PDB entry 5BP4 | X-ray diffraction, 3.75 A resolution | chains A and B

[Chain A (and B)]
Molecule: Mycocerosic acid synthase
Source organism: Mycobacterium smegmatis
Notes: EC 2.3.1.111; chain B of this document is another copy of the same molecule, construct and numbering; everything in this record applies to it too
Reference sequence: A0R1E8 (A0R1E8_MYCS2); residue numbers follow UniProt; this construct covers 884-2020
Sequence (1140 residues; numbered 882 to 2021; the number before each row is that of its first residue):
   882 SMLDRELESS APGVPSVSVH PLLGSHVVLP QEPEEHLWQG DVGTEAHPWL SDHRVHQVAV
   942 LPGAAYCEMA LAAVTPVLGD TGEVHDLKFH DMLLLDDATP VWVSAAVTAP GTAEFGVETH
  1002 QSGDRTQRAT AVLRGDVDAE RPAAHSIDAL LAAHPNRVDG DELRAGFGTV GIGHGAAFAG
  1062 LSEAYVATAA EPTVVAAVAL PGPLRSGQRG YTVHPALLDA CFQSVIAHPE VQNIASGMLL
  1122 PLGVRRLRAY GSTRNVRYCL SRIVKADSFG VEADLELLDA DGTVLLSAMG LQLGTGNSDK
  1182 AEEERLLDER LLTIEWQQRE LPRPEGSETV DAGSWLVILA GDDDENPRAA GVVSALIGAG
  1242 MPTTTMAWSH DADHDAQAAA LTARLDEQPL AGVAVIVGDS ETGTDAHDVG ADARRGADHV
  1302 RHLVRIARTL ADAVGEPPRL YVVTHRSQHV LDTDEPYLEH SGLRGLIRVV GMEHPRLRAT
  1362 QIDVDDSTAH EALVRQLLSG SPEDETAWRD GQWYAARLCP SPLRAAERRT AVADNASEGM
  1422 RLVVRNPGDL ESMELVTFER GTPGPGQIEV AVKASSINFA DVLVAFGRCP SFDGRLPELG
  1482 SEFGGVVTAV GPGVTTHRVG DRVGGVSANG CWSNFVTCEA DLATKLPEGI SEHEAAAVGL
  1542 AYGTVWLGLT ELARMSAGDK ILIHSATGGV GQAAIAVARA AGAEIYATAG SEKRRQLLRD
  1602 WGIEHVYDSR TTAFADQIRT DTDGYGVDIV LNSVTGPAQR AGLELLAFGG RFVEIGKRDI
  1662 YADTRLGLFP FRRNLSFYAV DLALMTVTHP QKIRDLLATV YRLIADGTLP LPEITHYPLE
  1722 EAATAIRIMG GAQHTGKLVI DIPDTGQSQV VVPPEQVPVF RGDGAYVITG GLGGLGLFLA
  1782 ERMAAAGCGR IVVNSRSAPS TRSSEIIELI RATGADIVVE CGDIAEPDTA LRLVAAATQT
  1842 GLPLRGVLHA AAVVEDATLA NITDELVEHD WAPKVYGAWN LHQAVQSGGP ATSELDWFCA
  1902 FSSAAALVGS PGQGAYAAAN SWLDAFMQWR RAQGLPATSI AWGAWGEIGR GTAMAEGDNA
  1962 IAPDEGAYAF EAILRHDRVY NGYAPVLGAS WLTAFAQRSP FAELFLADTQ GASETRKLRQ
Disordered / not traced: 882, 1206-1213, 1283-1287, 1949-1959, 2009-2021
Sequence notes: expression tag (882-883, 2021)
Curated features (UniProtKB/Swiss-Prot):
  - active site: His-934 (Proton acceptor), Asp-1100 (Proton donor)
  - binding site (NADP(+)): Leu-1773 to Leu-1776, Ser-1796 to Ala-1799, Asp-1824, Ile-1825, Phe-1902, Ser-1903
Small-molecule neighbours:
  - NADP (NAP; NADP nicotinamide-adenine-dinucleotide phosphate), molecule 1: Asn-1459, Phe-1460, Arg-1469, Thr-1545, Ser-1566, Thr-1568, Gly-1569, Gly-1570, Val-1571, Ala-1590, Gly-1591, Ser-1592, Arg-1595, Ser-1610, Arg-1611, Ser-1634, Ile-1656, Lys-1658, Val-1681, Asp-1682, Leu-1683, Ala-1684, Met-1730, Gly-1731, Ala-1733, His-1735, Gly-1737
  - NADP (NAP), molecule 2: Gly-1771, Leu-1773, Gly-1774, Gly-1775, Leu-1776, Asn-1795, Ser-1796, Arg-1797, Ser-1798, Gly-1823, Asp-1824, Ile-1825, Ala-1851, Ala-1852, Ala-1853, Val-1854, Pro-1874
Reported in the primary citation:
  - conformationally variable residues (order/disorder transition): Glu-1948 to Asn-1960

[Chain A / chain B interface]
Pairs across the interface (127; chain A residue first):
  Met-883(A) / Met-883(B)  hydrophobic
  Met-883(A) / Arg-886(B)
  Arg-886(A) / Met-883(B)
  Arg-886(A) / Arg-886(B)
  Pro-896(A) / Ser-899(B)
  Pro-896(A) / Val-900(B)  hydrogen bond (backbone-backbone)
  Ser-897(A) / Val-898(B)
  Val-898(A) / Ser-897(B)
  Val-898(A) / Val-898(B)  hydrogen bond (backbone-backbone)
  Val-898(A) / Val-900(B)  hydrophobic
  Ser-899(A) / Pro-896(B)
  Val-900(A) / Pro-896(B)  hydrogen bond (backbone-backbone)
  Val-900(A) / Val-898(B)  hydrophobic
  Ser-906(A) / His-907(B)  hydrogen bond (side chain-backbone)
  Ser-906(A) / Val-908(B)
  His-907(A) / Ser-906(B)  hydrogen bond (backbone-side chain)
  Val-908(A) / Ser-906(B)
  Val-908(A) / Val-908(B)  hydrophobic
  Val-908(A) / Leu-918(B)  hydrophobic
  Val-908(A) / Gln-920(B)
  Val-909(A) / Gln-920(B)  hydrogen bond (backbone-side chain)
  Val-909(A) / Trp-983(B)  hydrogen bond (backbone-side chain)
  Leu-910(A) / Leu-918(B)  hydrophobic
  Pro-911(A) / Trp-983(B)
  Pro-911(A) / His-1001(B)
  Pro-911(A) / Arg-1006(B)
  Gln-912(A) / His-1001(B)  hydrogen bond (backbone-side chain)
  Gln-912(A) / Arg-1659(B)
  Glu-913(A) / His-1001(B)
  Glu-913(A) / Ser-1003(B)
  Glu-913(A) / Gly-1004(B)  hydrogen bond (side chain-backbone)
  Leu-918(A) / Val-908(B)  hydrophobic
  Leu-918(A) / Leu-910(B)  hydrophobic
  Gln-920(A) / Val-908(B)
  Gln-920(A) / Val-909(B)  hydrogen bond (side chain-backbone)
  Trp-983(A) / Val-909(B)  hydrogen bond (side chain-backbone)
  Trp-983(A) / Leu-910(B)
  Trp-983(A) / Pro-911(B)
  Thr-989(A) / Arg-1611(B)
  Thr-989(A) / Thr-1613(B)
  Ala-990(A) / Thr-1612(B)
  Glu-995(A) / Thr-1613(B)
  Glu-995(A) / Arg-1641(B)  salt bridge
  His-1001(A) / Pro-911(B)
  His-1001(A) / Gln-912(B)
  His-1001(A) / Glu-913(B)
  Arg-1006(A) / Pro-911(B)  hydrogen bond (side chain-backbone)
  Ser-1087(A) / Ala-892(B)
  Ser-1087(A) / Pro-893(B)
  Arg-1090(A) / Gly-894(B)
  Arg-1090(A) / Pro-896(B)
  Phe-1473(A) / Phe-1649(B)  hydrophobic
  Phe-1473(A) / Arg-1673(B)
  Phe-1473(A) / Arg-1674(B)
  Glu-1552(A) / Arg-1555(B)  hydrogen bond (backbone-side chain)
  Leu-1553(A) / Arg-1555(B)
  Arg-1555(A) / Glu-1552(B)  hydrogen bond (side chain-backbone)
  Arg-1555(A) / Arg-1555(B)
  Gln-1640(A) / Leu-1669(B)
  Phe-1649(A) / Phe-1473(B)  hydrophobic
  Phe-1649(A) / Leu-1685(B)  hydrophobic
  Phe-1649(A) / Thr-1689(B)
  Phe-1649(A) / His-1690(B)
  Gly-1650(A) / His-1690(B)
  Ile-1661(A) / Leu-1669(B)
  Ile-1661(A) / Phe-1670(B)
  Ile-1661(A) / Phe-1672(B)
  Ile-1661(A) / Arg-1673(B)
  Tyr-1662(A) / Arg-1673(B)
  Asp-1664(A) / Gly-1668(B)
  Asp-1664(A) / Leu-1669(B)  hydrogen bond (side chain-backbone)
  Asp-1664(A) / Phe-1670(B)  hydrogen bond (side chain-backbone)
  Thr-1665(A) / Leu-1669(B)  hydrogen bond (backbone-backbone)
  Arg-1666(A) / Pro-911(B)
  Arg-1666(A) / Gln-912(B)  hydrogen bond
  Arg-1666(A) / Arg-1666(B)  hydrogen bond (backbone-side chain)
  Arg-1666(A) / Leu-1667(B)
  Arg-1666(A) / Gly-1668(B)
  Leu-1667(A) / Thr-1665(B)
  Leu-1667(A) / Arg-1666(B)
  Leu-1667(A) / Leu-1667(B)  hydrogen bond (backbone-backbone)
  Leu-1667(A) / Leu-1669(B)  hydrophobic
  Gly-1668(A) / Asp-1664(B)
  Gly-1668(A) / Thr-1665(B)
  Gly-1668(A) / Arg-1666(B)
  Leu-1669(A) / Gln-1640(B)
  Leu-1669(A) / Ile-1661(B)
  Leu-1669(A) / Asp-1664(B)
  Leu-1669(A) / Thr-1665(B)  hydrogen bond (backbone-backbone)
  Leu-1669(A) / Leu-1667(B)  hydrophobic
  Phe-1670(A) / Ile-1661(B)
  Phe-1670(A) / Tyr-1662(B)  hydrophobic
  Phe-1670(A) / Asp-1664(B)  hydrogen bond (backbone-side chain)
  Phe-1672(A) / Ile-1661(B)
  Phe-1672(A) / Phe-1678(B)  hydrophobic
  Phe-1672(A) / Ala-1680(B)
  Arg-1673(A) / Phe-1473(B)
  Arg-1673(A) / Ile-1661(B)
  Arg-1673(A) / Tyr-1662(B)
  Arg-1673(A) / Asp-1682(B)
  Arg-1673(A) / Leu-1685(B)
  Asn-1675(A) / Ala-1680(B)
  Asn-1675(A) / Val-1681(B)
  Asn-1675(A) / Asp-1682(B)  hydrogen bond (side chain-backbone)
  Asn-1675(A) / Leu-1685(B)
  Asn-1675(A) / Met-1686(B)
  Leu-1676(A) / Tyr-1679(B)
  Leu-1676(A) / Ala-1680(B)  hydrogen bond (backbone-backbone)
  Ser-1677(A) / Phe-1678(B)
  Ser-1677(A) / Tyr-1679(B)
  Phe-1678(A) / Phe-1672(B)  hydrophobic
  Phe-1678(A) / Ser-1677(B)
  Phe-1678(A) / Phe-1678(B)  hydrogen bond (backbone-backbone)
  Tyr-1679(A) / Ser-1677(B)
  Tyr-1679(A) / Tyr-1679(B)
  Ala-1680(A) / Phe-1672(B)
  Ala-1680(A) / Asn-1675(B)
  Ala-1680(A) / Leu-1676(B)  hydrogen bond (backbone-backbone)
  Val-1681(A) / Asn-1675(B)
  Asp-1682(A) / Arg-1673(B)
  Asp-1682(A) / Asn-1675(B)  hydrogen bond (backbone-side chain)
  Leu-1685(A) / Phe-1649(B)  hydrophobic
  Leu-1685(A) / Arg-1673(B)
  Leu-1685(A) / Asn-1675(B)
  Met-1686(A) / Asn-1675(B)
  Thr-1689(A) / Phe-1649(B)
  His-1690(A) / Phe-1649(B)
Interface residues without a listed pair, chain A (65 interface residues in all): Glu-889, Pro-902, Pro-914, Val-988, Glu-999, Gly-1004, Gly-1091, Asp-1660, Arg-1674, Leu-1683
Interface residues without a listed pair, chain B (65 interface residues in all): Arg-1090, Leu-1553, Pro-1638, Gly-1650, Asp-1660, Leu-1683

[In short]
The chain A/chain B interface involves 65 residues from each chain; the contacts include 27 hydrogen bonds and
1 salt bridge. Polar pairs include Glu-995(A)/Arg-1641(B), Ser-906(A)/His-907(B) and Val-909(A)/Gln-920(B).
Chain A binds NADP. From UniProt: active-site residues His-934(A) and Asp-1100(A) and 12 NADP+-binding
residues on chain A. The paper reports conformational variability at Glu-1948(A).
Both chains are Mycocerosic acid synthase (Mycobacterium smegmatis). Entry 5BP4 (Modifying region (DH-ER-KR)
of a mycocerosic acid synthase-like (MAS-like) PKS) was determined by X-ray diffraction, deposited together
with 5BP1, 5BP2 and 5BP3.
